Entry 3BCN (X-ray diffraction, 2.85 A resolution); this record covers chain A.

[Chain A]
Name: Ervatamin-A
Source organism: Tabernaemontana divaricata
Notes: EC 3.4.22.-
UniProt: A5YVK8 (A5YVK8_TABDI); residues 12-195 here correspond to UniProt positions 1-184 (UniProt number = residue number - 11)
Chain sequence (209 residues; each row starts with the number of its first residue; X marks 1 residue of unknown identity (built as UNK)):
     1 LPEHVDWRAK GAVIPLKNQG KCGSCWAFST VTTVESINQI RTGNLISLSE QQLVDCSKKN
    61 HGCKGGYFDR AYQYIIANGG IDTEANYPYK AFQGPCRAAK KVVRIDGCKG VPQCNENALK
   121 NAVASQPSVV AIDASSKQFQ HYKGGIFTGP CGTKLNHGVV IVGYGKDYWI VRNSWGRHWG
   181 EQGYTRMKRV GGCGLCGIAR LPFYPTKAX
Cystine bridges: Cys22-Cys63, Cys56-Cys96, Cys151-Cys196

[Summary]
Chain A is Ervatamin-A (Tabernaemontana divaricata); the structure, Crystal structure of a papain-like
cysteine protease Ervatamin-A complexed with irreversible inhibitor E-64, was determined by X-ray diffraction
(same publication as 2PRE).
